PDB entry 6RAP | electron microscopy, 3.30 A resolution | chains C and E of the 5 polymer chains in the assembly

# Chain C
Molecule: Afp2
Source organism: Serratia entomophila
UniProtKB: Q6HAD7 (Q6HAD7_9GAMM); numbering as in UniProt (aligned over 1-354)
Chain sequence (354 residues; row label = number of the first residue in the row):
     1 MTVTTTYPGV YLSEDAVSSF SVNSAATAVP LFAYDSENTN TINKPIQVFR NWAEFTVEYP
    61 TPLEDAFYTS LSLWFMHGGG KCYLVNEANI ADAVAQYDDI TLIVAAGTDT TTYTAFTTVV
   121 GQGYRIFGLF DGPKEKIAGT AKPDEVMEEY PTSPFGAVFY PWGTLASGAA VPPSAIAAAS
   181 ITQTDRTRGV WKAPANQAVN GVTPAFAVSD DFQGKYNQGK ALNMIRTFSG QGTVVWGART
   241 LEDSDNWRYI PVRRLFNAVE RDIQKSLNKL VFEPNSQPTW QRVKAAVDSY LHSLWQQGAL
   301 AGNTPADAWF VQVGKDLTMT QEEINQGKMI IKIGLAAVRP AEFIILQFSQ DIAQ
Unresolved in the structure: 1-3, 353-354

# Chain E
Molecule: Afp16
Source organism: Serratia entomophila
UniProtKB: Q6HAC3 (Q6HAC3_9GAMM); numbering as in UniProt (aligned over 1-295)
Chain sequence (295 residues; row label = number of the first residue in the row):
     1 MSMSNYQTLV DVNNAMNKML RAYVNEAVAI RFDLPDVDAT QADAAISVFL YDIHEDLQLR
    61 TAESRGFNAG AGRLLPGWVN VKCNYLITYW ESTGPATDAD NPDSQPDNQA IQVMSQVLAA
   121 LINNRQLADI PGAYTQVMPP KENLNSLGNF WQSLGNRPRL SLNYCVTVPI SLSDKGEEMT
   181 PVKSLSTTVE PKAPLSPLVI TDALREQLRV ALGGDYDACL AMTHVNLDSS PVANSDGSAA
   241 EIRVSLRVYG MTPTEYLAPM NTVFNEWEKS EAAAVTPDGY RVYINAVDKT DLTGI
Unresolved in the structure: 1-3, 37-39, 93-101, 131, 213-216

# Chain C / chain E interface
Pairs across the interface - 58 pairs, chain C then chain E:
  Asn-246(C) / Gly-237(E)
  Phe-256(C) / Pro-191(E)  hydrophobic
  Glu-260(C) / Thr-187(E)
  Glu-260(C) / Val-189(E)
  Gln-264(C) / Leu-185(E)
  Gln-264(C) / Thr-187(E)
  Leu-267(C) / Leu-185(E)
  Val-271(C) / Lys-183(E)
  Phe-272(C) / Phe-67(E)
  Glu-273(C) / Pro-181(E)
  Glu-273(C) / Val-182(E)  hydrogen bond (backbone-backbone)
  Pro-274(C) / Phe-67(E)  hydrophobic
  Pro-274(C) / Thr-180(E)
  Asn-275(C) / Thr-180(E)  hydrogen bond (backbone-backbone)
  Ser-276(C) / Met-179(E)
  Thr-304(C) / Ser-196(E)  hydrogen bond
  Ala-306(C) / Leu-195(E)
  Ala-306(C) / Ser-196(E)
  Ala-306(C) / Pro-197(E)
  Asp-307(C) / Lys-192(E)  hydrogen bond (backbone-side chain)
  Asp-307(C) / Pro-194(E)
  Asp-307(C) / Leu-195(E)
  Asp-307(C) / Ser-196(E)  hydrogen bond
  Ala-308(C) / Lys-192(E)
  Phe-310(C) / Lys-192(E)
  Phe-310(C) / Pro-231(E)
  Phe-310(C) / Val-232(E)
  Phe-310(C) / Ala-233(E)  hydrophobic
  Gln-312(C) / Pro-231(E)
  Gln-312(C) / Ala-233(E)
  Ile-324(C) / Thr-180(E)  hydrogen bond (backbone-side chain)
  Gly-327(C) / Pro-181(E)
  Gly-327(C) / Val-182(E)
  Gly-327(C) / Ser-184(E)
  Lys-328(C) / Ser-184(E)
  Met-329(C) / Val-182(E)  hydrophobic
  Met-329(C) / Ser-184(E)  hydrogen bond (backbone-backbone)
  Met-329(C) / Leu-185(E)
  Met-329(C) / Ser-186(E)  hydrogen bond (backbone-backbone)
  Ile-330(C) / Ser-186(E)
  Ile-331(C) / Leu-185(E)  hydrophobic
  Ile-331(C) / Ser-186(E)  hydrogen bond (backbone-backbone)
  Ile-331(C) / Thr-187(E)
  Ile-331(C) / Thr-188(E)  hydrogen bond (backbone-backbone)
  Lys-332(C) / Thr-188(E)
  Lys-332(C) / Ala-233(E)
  Ile-333(C) / Thr-187(E)
  Ile-333(C) / Thr-188(E)  hydrogen bond (backbone-backbone)
  Ile-333(C) / Val-189(E)
  Ile-333(C) / Glu-190(E)  hydrogen bond (backbone-backbone)
  Gly-334(C) / Glu-190(E)
  Gly-334(C) / Lys-192(E)
  Leu-335(C) / Val-189(E)  hydrophobic
  Leu-335(C) / Glu-190(E)  hydrogen bond (backbone-backbone)
  Leu-335(C) / Pro-191(E)
  Leu-335(C) / Lys-192(E)
  Ala-336(C) / Lys-192(E)
  Arg-339(C) / Ala-239(E)
Other interface residues (no listed pair), chain C (36 interface residues in all): Asp-245, Trp-247, Val-259, Ile-263, Leu-270, Trp-309, Asn-325
Other interface residues (no listed pair), chain E (28 interface residues in all): Ala-69, Ala-193, Val-199, Ser-238
From the paper, about this interface:
  - interface residues, chain E: Ser-184(E)

# Summary
36 residues of chain C and 28 residues of chain E are in contact; the contacts include 13 hydrogen bonds.
Polar contacts include Thr-304(C)/Ser-196(E), Asp-307(C)/Lys-192(E) and Asp-307(C)/Ser-196(E). The paper
reports the interface residue Ser-184(E).
Chain C is Afp2 and chain E is Afp16, both from Serratia entomophila; the structure, Cryo-EM structure of the
anti-feeding prophage cap (AFP tube terminating cap), was determined by electron microscopy together with
6RBK, 6RBN, 6RGL, 6RAO and 6RC8 from the same study.
